PDB entry 5VAI | electron microscopy, 4.10 A resolution (low resolution: residue-level contacts below are approximate; hydrogen-bond / salt-bridge calls are withheld) | chains B and N of the 6 polymer chains in the assembly

== Chain B ==
Name: Guanine nucleotide-binding protein G(I)/G(S)/G(T) subunit beta-1
Source organism: Rattus norvegicus
UniProtKB: P54311 (GBB1_RAT); residue numbers follow UniProt; this construct covers 2-340
Chain sequence (351 residues; row label = number of the first residue in the row; numbers below 1 keep their minus sign (Met-10 is residue -10)):
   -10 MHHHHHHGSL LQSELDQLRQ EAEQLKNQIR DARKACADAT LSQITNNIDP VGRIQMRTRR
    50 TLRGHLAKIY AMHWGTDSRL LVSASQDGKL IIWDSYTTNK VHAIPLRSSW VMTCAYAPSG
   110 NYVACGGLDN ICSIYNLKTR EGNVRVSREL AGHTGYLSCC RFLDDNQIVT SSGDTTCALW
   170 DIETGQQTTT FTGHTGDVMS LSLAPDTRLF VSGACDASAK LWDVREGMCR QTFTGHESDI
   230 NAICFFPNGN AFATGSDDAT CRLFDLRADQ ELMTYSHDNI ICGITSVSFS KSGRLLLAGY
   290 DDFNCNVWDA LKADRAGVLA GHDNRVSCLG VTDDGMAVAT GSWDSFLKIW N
Disordered / not traced: -10 to 0
Differences from the reference sequence: initiating methionine (-10); expression tag (-9 to 1)
UniProt features mapped onto this chain:
  - modified residue: Ser2 (N-acetylserine), His266 (Phosphohistidine)

== Chain N ==
Name: nanobody 35
Source organism: Lama glama
Notes: antibody fragment or engineered binder
Chain sequence (138 residues; row label = number of the first residue in the row):
     1 QVQLQESGGG LVQPGGSLRL SCAASGFTFS NYKMNWVRQA PGKGLEWVSD ISQSGASISY
    61 TGSVKGRFTI SRDNAKNTLY LQMNSLKPED TAVYYCARCP APFTRDCFDV TSTTYAYRGQ
   121 GTQVTVSSHH HHHHEPEA
Disordered / not traced: 129-138
Cystine bridges: Cys22-Cys96, Cys99-Cys107

== Chain B / chain N interface ==
Pairs across the interface (22):
  Arg8(B) - Gln120(N)
  Glu12(B) - Gln120(N)
  Lys15(B) - Gln1(N)
  Arg19(B) - Gln1(N)
  Thr184(B) - Thr114(N)
  Cys204(B) - Ala116(N)
  Ala206(B) - Tyr117(N)
  Thr223(B) - Gln1(N)
  His225(B) - Val2(N)
  His225(B) - Gly26(N)
  Glu226(B) - Gly26(N)
  Glu226(B) - Phe27(N)
  Glu226(B) - Tyr32(N)
  Glu226(B) - Arg98(N)
  Ser227(B) - Tyr32(N)
  Ser227(B) - Arg98(N)
  Ser227(B) - Pro102(N)
  Ser227(B) - Tyr117(N)
  Asp228(B) - Pro100(N)
  Asp228(B) - Tyr117(N)
  Asp246(B) - Pro102(N)
  Ile270(B) - Phe103(N)
Interface residues without a listed pair, chain B (16 interface residues in all): Asp205, Asp247

== Overview ==
16 residues of chain B face 13 of chain N across their interface.
Here chain B is Guanine nucleotide-binding protein G(I)/G(S)/G(T) subunit beta-1 (Rattus norvegicus) and chain
N is nanobody 35 (Lama glama). Entry 5VAI (Cryo-EM structure of the activated Glucagon-like peptide-1 receptor
in complex with G protein) was determined by electron microscopy.
